Entry 7SFR (electron microscopy, 2.60 A resolution); this record covers chains a and i of the 51 polymer chains in the assembly.

# Chain a
Molecule: 16S rRNA
Source organism: Mycobacterium tuberculosis
Sequence (1537 nucleotides; row label = number of the first residue in the row):
     1 UUUUGUUUGGAGAGUUUGAUCCUGGCUCAGGACGAACGCUGGCGGCGUGC
    51 UUAACACAUGCAAGUCGAACGGAAAGGUCUCUUCGGAGAUACUCGAGUGG
   101 CGAACGGGUGAGUAACACGUGGGUGAUCUGCCCUGCACUUCGGGAUAAGC
   151 CUGGGAAACUGGGUCUAAUACCGGAUAGGACCACGGGAUGCAUGUCUUGU
   201 GGUGGAAAGCGCUUUAGCGGUGUGGGAUGAGCCCGCGGCCUAUCAGCUUG
   251 UUGGUGGGGUGACGGCCUACCAAGGCGACGACGGGUAGCCGGCCUGAGAG
   301 GGUGUCCGGCCACACUGGGACUGAGAUACGGCCCAGACUCCUACGGGAGG
   351 CAGCAGUGGGGAAUAUUGCACAAUGGGCGCAAGCCUGAUGCAGCGACGCC
   401 GCGUGGGGGAUGACGGCCUUCGGGUUGUAAACCUCUUUCACCAUCGACGA
   451 AGGUCCGGGUUCUCUCGGAUUGACGGUAGGUGGAGAAGAAGCACCGGCCA
   501 ACUACGUGCCAGCAGCCXCGGUAAUACGUAGGGUGCGAGCGUUGUCCGGA
   551 AUUACUGGGCGUAAAGAGCUCGUAGGUGGUUUGUCGCGUUGUUCGUGAAA
   601 UCUCACGGCUUAACUGUGAGCGUGCGGGCGAUACGGGCAGACUAGAGUAC
   651 UGCAGGGGAGACUGGAAUUCCUGGUGUAGCGGUGGAAUGCGCAGAUAUCA
   701 GGAGGAACACCGGUGGCGAAGGCGGGUCUCUGGGCAGUAACUGACGCUGA
   751 GGAGCGAAAGCGUGGGGAGCGAACAGGAUUAGAUACCCUGGUAGUCCACG
   801 CCGUAAACGGUGGGUACUAGGUGUGGGUUUCCUUCCUUGGGAUCCGUGCC
   851 GUAGCUAACGCAUUAAGUACCCCGCCUGGGGAGUACGGCCGCAAGGCUAA
   901 AACUCAAAGGAAUUGACGGGGGCCCGCACAAGCGGCGGAGCAUGUGGAUU
   951 AAUUCGAUGXAACGCGAAGAACCUUACCUGGGUUUGACAUGCACAGGACG
  1001 CGUCUAGAGAUAGGCGUUCCCUUGUGGCCUGUGUGCAGGUGGUGCAUGGC
  1051 UGUCGUCAGCUCGUGUCGUGAGAUGUUGGGUUAAGUCCCGCAACGAGCGC
  1101 AACCCUUGUCUCAUGUUGCCAGCACGUAAUGGUGGGGACUCGUGAGAGAC
  1151 UGCCGGGGUCAACUCGGAGGAAGGUGGGGAUGACGUCAAGUCAUCAUGCC
  1201 CCUUAUGUCCAGGGCUUCACACAUGCUACAAUGGCCGGUACAAAGGGCUG
  1251 CGAUGCCGCGAGGUUAAGCGAAUCCUUAAAAGCCGGUCUCAGUUCGGAUC
  1301 GGGGUCUGCAACUCGACCCCGUGAAGUCGGAGUCGCUAGUAAUCGCAGAU
  1351 CAGCAACGCUGCGGUGAAUACGUUCCCGGGCCUUGUACACACCGCCCGUC
  1401 ACGUCAUGAAAGUCGGUAACACCCGAAGCCAGUGGCCUAACCCUCGGGAG
  1451 GGAGCUGUCGAAGGUGGGAUCGGCGAUUGGGACGAAGUCGUAACAAGGUA
  1501 GCCGUACCGGAAGGUGCGGCUGGAUCACCUCCUUUCU
Disordered / not traced: 1-7, 1527-1537
Modified positions: G7M (N7-methyl-guanosine-5'-monophosphate) at position 518, 2MG (2N-methylguanosine-5'-monophosphate) at position 959, 5MC (5-methylcytidine-5'-monophosphate) at position 960, 4OC (4n,o2'-methylcytidine-5'-monophosphate) at position 1395, UR3 (3-methyluridine-5'-monophoshate) at position 1491, 2MG (2N-methylguanosine-5'-monophosphate) at position 1509, MA6 (6N-dimethyladenosine-5'-monophoshate) at position 1511, MA6 (6N-dimethyladenosine-5'-monophoshate) at position 1512
Metal / ion sites: Mg2+ site 1 near U15 (its only coordinating residue here); Mg2+ site 2 near C22 (its only coordinating residue here); Mg2+ site 3 near G24 (its only coordinating residue here); Mg2+ site 4: U51, G110; Mg2+ site 5 near A56 (its only coordinating residue here); Mg2+ site 6: U65, G100; Mg2+ site 7 near G95 (its only coordinating residue here); Mg2+ site 8: G102, G323, G325; Mg2+ site 9: G102, G325; Mg2+ site 10: A104, G330; Mg2+ site 11 near C105 (its only coordinating residue here); Mg2+ site 12: A111, G112, U113, G288; 77 more Mg2+ sites not listed

# Chain i
Name: 30S ribosomal protein S9
Source organism: Mycobacterium tuberculosis
UniProtKB: A0A045I839 (A0A045I839_MYCTX); residues 1-151 here = UniProt positions 1-151
Chain sequence (151 residues; numbered 1 to 151; the number before each row is that of its first residue):
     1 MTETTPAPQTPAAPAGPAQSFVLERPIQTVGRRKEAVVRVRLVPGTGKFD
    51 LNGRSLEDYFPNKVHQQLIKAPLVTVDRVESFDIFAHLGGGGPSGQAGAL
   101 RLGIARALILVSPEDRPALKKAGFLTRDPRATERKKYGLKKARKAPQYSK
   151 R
Disordered / not traced: 1-24

# How chain a and chain i interact
Contacting residue pairs (105; chain a residue first):
  G935(a) with Gln147(i), hydrogen bond to the base
  C936(a) with Gln147(i), sugar contact
  2MG_959(a) with Arg151(i), sugar contact
  5MC_960(a) with Tyr148(i), phosphate contact
  A961(a) with Tyr148(i), hydrogen bond to the phosphate
  C963(a) with Arg151(i), base contact
  U1106(a) with Arg134(i), base contact
  U1107(a) with Arg134(i), sugar contact
  G1108(a) with Arg127(i), hydrogen bond to the phosphate; Pro129(i), sugar contact
  U1109(a) with Arg32(i), salt bridge to the phosphate; Arg106(i), hydrogen bond to the phosphate; Arg127(i), salt bridge to the phosphate
  C1110(a) with Val30(i), phosphate contact; Arg106(i), salt bridge to the phosphate
  C1119(a) with Arg39(i), hydrogen bond to the sugar
  C1120(a) with Arg39(i), salt bridge to the phosphate; His87(i), salt bridge to the phosphate
  A1121(a) with Arg25(i), hydrogen bond to the sugar; Pro26(i), sugar contact; Gln28(i), hydrogen bond to the sugar; Arg41(i), hydrogen bond to the phosphate; His87(i), salt bridge to the phosphate
  G1122(a) with Arg41(i), salt bridge to the phosphate
  A1138(a) with Arg25(i), sugar contact; Gln28(i), base contact
  C1139(a) with Gln28(i), sugar contact; Arg39(i), hydrogen bond to the base
  U1140(a) with Val30(i), sugar contact; Arg32(i), phosphate contact; Val37(i), sugar contact; Arg39(i), sugar contact
  C1141(a) with Arg32(i), salt bridge to the phosphate
  G1169(a) with Lys120(i), salt bridge to the phosphate
  G1170(a) with Arg116(i), salt bridge to the phosphate; Lys120(i), salt bridge to the phosphate
  A1171(a) with Arg116(i), salt bridge to the phosphate; Leu125(i), phosphate contact; Thr126(i), phosphate contact
  A1172(a) with Thr126(i), phosphate contact
  G1177(a) with Arg134(i), base contact
  A1180(a) with Tyr137(i), phosphate contact
  A1223(a) with Ser149(i), hydrogen bond to the phosphate
  U1224(a) with Gln147(i), hydrogen bond to the phosphate; Ser149(i), phosphate contact
  G1225(a) with Gln147(i), phosphate contact
  A1240(a) with Arg54(i), hydrogen bond to the sugar
  C1241(a) with Arg54(i), salt bridge to the phosphate; Tyr59(i), sugar contact; Gly90(i), sugar contact; Gly91(i), sugar contact; Gln96(i), hydrogen bond to the sugar
  A1242(a) with Gly89(i), phosphate contact; Gly90(i), hydrogen bond to the phosphate; Gly91(i), hydrogen bond to the sugar
  A1243(a) with Glu35(i), sugar contact
  A1281(a) with Pro93(i), base contact
  U1333(a) with Lys150(i), phosphate contact
  C1334(a) with Gln147(i), sugar contact; Tyr148(i), phosphate contact; Lys150(i), salt bridge to the phosphate
  G1335(a) with Lys144(i), sugar contact; Ala145(i), hydrogen bond to the sugar; Pro146(i), sugar contact; Tyr148(i), phosphate contact
  C1336(a) with Arg143(i), sugar contact
  U1337(a) with Arg143(i), salt bridge to the phosphate
  A1338(a) with Arg143(i), salt bridge to the phosphate
  G1339(a) with Arg33(i), hydrogen bond to the base; Lys34(i), base contact; Arg130(i), hydrogen bond to the base; Ala131(i), sugar contact; Thr132(i), sugar contact
  U1340(a) with Thr132(i), phosphate contact; Glu133(i), hydrogen bond to the phosphate; Arg143(i), phosphate contact
  A1341(a) with Lys141(i), salt bridge to the phosphate; Ala142(i), hydrogen bond to the phosphate; Arg143(i), hydrogen bond to the phosphate; Lys144(i), hydrogen bond to the phosphate
  A1342(a) with Lys141(i), salt bridge to the phosphate; Lys144(i), salt bridge to the phosphate
  U1343(a) with Lys141(i), base contact
  C1359(a) with Lys140(i), salt bridge to the phosphate
  U1360(a) with Lys135(i), salt bridge to the phosphate; Tyr137(i), phosphate contact; Gly138(i), hydrogen bond to the phosphate
  G1361(a) with Lys135(i), salt bridge to the phosphate; Lys136(i), phosphate contact; Tyr137(i), hydrogen bond to the phosphate
  C1362(a) with Arg134(i), phosphate contact; Lys135(i), hydrogen bond to the phosphate
  G1363(a) with Glu35(i), sugar contact
  G1364(a) with Lys34(i), phosphate contact; Glu35(i), phosphate contact; Gly91(i), sugar contact; Gly92(i), phosphate contact; Pro93(i), sugar contact; Thr132(i), hydrogen bond to the phosphate
  U1365(a) with Lys34(i), salt bridge to the phosphate; Pro93(i), sugar contact; Ser94(i), hydrogen bond to the phosphate; Gly95(i), hydrogen bond to the phosphate
  G1366(a) with Lys34(i), hydrogen bond to the base; Ser94(i), hydrogen bond to the phosphate
Other interface residues (no listed pair), chain a (53 interface residues in all): G1178
Other interface residues (no listed pair), chain i (53 interface residues in all): His65, Leu88, Leu139

# Summary
The chain a/chain i interface involves 53 residues from each chain, with 30 hydrogen bonds and 23 salt
bridges. Polar pairs include G935(a)-Gln147(i), C1139(a)-Arg39(i) and G1339(a)-Arg33(i). The Mg2+ site 4 is
built by U51(a) and G110(a).
Chain a is 16S rRNA and chain i is 30S ribosomal protein S9, both from Mycobacterium tuberculosis; the
structure, Unmethylated Mtb Ribosome 50S with SEQ-9, was determined by electron microscopy (same publication
as 7KGB).
